8XJS - chains B and C of the 5 polymer chains in the assembly; structure by electron microscopy, 3.24 A resolution.

Chain B:
Molecule: Isoform Short of Insulin receptor
Source organism: Homo sapiens
Reference sequence: P06213 (INSR_HUMAN), isoform P06213-2; residues 1-1370 here = UniProt positions 1-1370
Sequence (1370 residues; numbered 1 to 1370; the number before each row is that of its first residue):
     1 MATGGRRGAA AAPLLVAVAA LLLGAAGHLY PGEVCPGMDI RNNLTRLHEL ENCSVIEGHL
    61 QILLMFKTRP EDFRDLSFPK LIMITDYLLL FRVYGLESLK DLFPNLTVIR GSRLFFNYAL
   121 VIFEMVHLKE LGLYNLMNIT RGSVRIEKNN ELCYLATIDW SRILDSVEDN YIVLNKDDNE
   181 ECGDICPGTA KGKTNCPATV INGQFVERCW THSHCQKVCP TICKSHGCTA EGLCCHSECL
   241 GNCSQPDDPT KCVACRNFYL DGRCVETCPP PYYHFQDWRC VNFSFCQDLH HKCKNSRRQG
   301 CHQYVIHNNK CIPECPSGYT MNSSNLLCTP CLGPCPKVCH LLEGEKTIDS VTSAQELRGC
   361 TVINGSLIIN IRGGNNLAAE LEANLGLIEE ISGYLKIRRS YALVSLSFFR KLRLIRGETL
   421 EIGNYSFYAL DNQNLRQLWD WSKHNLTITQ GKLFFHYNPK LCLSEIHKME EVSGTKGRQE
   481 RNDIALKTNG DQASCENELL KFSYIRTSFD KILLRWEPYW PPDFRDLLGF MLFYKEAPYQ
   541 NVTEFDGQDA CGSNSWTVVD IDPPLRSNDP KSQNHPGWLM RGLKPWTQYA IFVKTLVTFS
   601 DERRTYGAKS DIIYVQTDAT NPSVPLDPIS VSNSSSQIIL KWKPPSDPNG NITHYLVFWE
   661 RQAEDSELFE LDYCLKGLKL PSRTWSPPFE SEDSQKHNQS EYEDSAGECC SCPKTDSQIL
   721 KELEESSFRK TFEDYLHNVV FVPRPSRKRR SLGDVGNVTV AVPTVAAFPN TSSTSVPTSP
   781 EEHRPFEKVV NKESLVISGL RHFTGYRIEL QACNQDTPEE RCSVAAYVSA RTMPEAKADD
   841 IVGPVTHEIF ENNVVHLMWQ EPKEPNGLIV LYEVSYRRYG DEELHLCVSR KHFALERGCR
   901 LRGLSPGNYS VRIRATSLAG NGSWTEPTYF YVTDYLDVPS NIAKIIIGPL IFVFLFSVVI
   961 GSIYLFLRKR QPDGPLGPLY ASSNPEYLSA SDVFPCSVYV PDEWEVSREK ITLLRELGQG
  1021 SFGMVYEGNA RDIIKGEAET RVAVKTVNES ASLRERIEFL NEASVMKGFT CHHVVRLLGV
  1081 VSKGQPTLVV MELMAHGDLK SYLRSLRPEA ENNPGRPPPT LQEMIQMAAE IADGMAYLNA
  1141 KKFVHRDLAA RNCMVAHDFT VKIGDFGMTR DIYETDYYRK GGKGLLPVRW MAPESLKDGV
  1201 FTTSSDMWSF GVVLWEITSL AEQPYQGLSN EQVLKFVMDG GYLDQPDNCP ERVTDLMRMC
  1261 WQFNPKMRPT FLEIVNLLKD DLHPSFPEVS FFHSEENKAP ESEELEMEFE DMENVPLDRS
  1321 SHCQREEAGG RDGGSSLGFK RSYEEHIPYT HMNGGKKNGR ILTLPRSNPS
Disordered / not traced: 1-334, 475, 481, 680-717, 745-784, 817-820, 936-1370
Curated features (UniProtKB/Swiss-Prot):
  - region: Glu733 to Phe741 (Insulin-binding), Tyr999 (Important for interaction with IRS1, SHC1 and STAT5B)
  - site: Phe66 (Insulin-binding)
  - modified residue: Ser400 (Phosphoserine), Tyr401 (Phosphotyrosine), Ser407 (Phosphoserine), Tyr999 (Phosphotyrosine)
  - glycosylation (N-linked (GlcNAc...) asparagine): Asn43, Asn52, Asn105, Asn138, Asn242, Asn282, Asn322, Asn364, Asn424, Asn445, Asn541, Asn633, Asn651, Asn698
  - natural variant: Asn42 (N42K: In RMS), Val55 (V55A: In LEPRCH), Ile56 (I56T: In LEPRCH), Gly58 (G58R: In LEPRCH), Asp86 (D86G: In IRAN type A), Leu89 (L89P: In IRAN type A), Arg113 (R113P: In LEPRCH), Ala119 (A119V: In LEPRCH), Leu120 (L120Q: In LEPRCH), Ile146 (I146M: In LEPRCH), Val167 (V167L: In IRAN type A), Pro220 (P220L: In Ins resistance), 23 further natural variant entries in UniProt
  - mutagenesis: Cys462 (C462A: Does not affect S-nitrosylation), Tyr999 (Y999E: Abolishes interaction with IRS1 and SHC1; Y999F: Has no effect on insulin-stimulated autophosphorylation, but inhibits the biological activity of the receptor ...)
Disulfide bonds: Cys339-Cys360, Cys674-Cys887, Cys813-Cys822

Chain C:
Molecule: Insulin-like growth factor I
Source organism: Homo sapiens
Reference sequence: P05019 (IGF1_HUMAN); residues -47 to 147 here correspond to UniProt positions 1-195 (UniProt number = residue number + 48)
Sequence (195 residues; numbered -47 to 147; the number before each row is that of its first residue; numbers below 1 keep their minus sign (Met-47 is residue -47)):
   -47 MGKISSLPTQ LFKCCFCDFL KVKMHTMSSS HLFYLALCLL TFTSSATAGP ETLCGAELVD
    13 ALQFVCGDRG FYFNKPTGYG SSSRRAPQTG IVDECCFRSC DLRRLEMYCA PLKPAKSARS
    73 VRAQRHTDMP KTQKYQPPST NKNTKSQRRK GWPKTHPGGE QKEGTEASLQ IRGKKKEQRR
   133 EIGSRNAECR GKKGK
Disordered / not traced: -47 to 3, 27-40, 64-147
Disulfide bonds: Cys6-Cys48, Cys18-Cys61, Cys47-Cys52

Chain B / chain C interface:
Pairs across the interface (30):
  Asp523(B) with Cys6(C), hydrogen bond; Cys48(C)
  Phe524(B) with Cys6(C)
  Arg525(B) with Cys6(C); Gly7(C); Cys48(C)
  Arg566(B) with Glu9(C), salt bridge
  Glu602(B) with Phe49(C)
  Glu733(B) with Gly7(C)
  Asp734(B) with Val44(C); Phe49(C)
  His737(B) with Gly7(C), hydrogen bond (side chain-backbone); Ile43(C); Val44(C)
  Asn738(B) with Gly42(C); Ile43(C), hydrogen bond (side chain-backbone); Val44(C), hydrogen bond (side chain-backbone)
  Phe741(B) with Leu14(C), hydrophobic; Phe23(C), hydrophobic
  Val742(B) with Tyr24(C); Asn26(C); Tyr60(C)
  Pro743(B) with Tyr24(C); Met59(C); Tyr60(C)
  Arg744(B) with Arg21(C); Tyr24(C); Glu58(C), salt bridge; Met59(C), hydrogen bond (backbone-backbone); Cys61(C), hydrogen bond (side chain-backbone)
Also at the interface, not in a pair above, chain B (15 interface residues in all): Pro522, Arg603
Also at the interface, not in a pair above, chain C (22 interface residues in all): Leu10, Val11, Phe25, Asp45, Pro63

In short:
The interface between chain B and chain C involves 15 residues on one side and 22 on the other, with 6
hydrogen bonds and 2 salt bridges. Polar pairs include Arg566(B)-Glu9(C), Arg744(B)-Glu58(C) and
Asp523(B)-Cys6(C). Curated annotation (UniProt) lists 2 mutagenesis sites on chain B.
Chain B is Isoform Short of Insulin receptor and chain C is Insulin-like growth factor I, both from Homo
sapiens; the structure, Cryo-EM structure of human insulin receptor bound to 3 IGF-I, was determined by
electron microscopy.
